1SHW - chains A and B; structure by X-ray diffraction, 2.20 A resolution.

[Chain A]
Protein: Ephrin-A5
From: Mus musculus
Reference sequence: O08543 (EFA5_MOUSE); residues 32-169 here correspond to UniProt positions 88-225 (UniProt number = residue number + 56)
Amino-acid sequence (138 residues; numbered 32 to 170; 1 number in that range is skipped by the numbering (no residue carries it; nothing is unmodelled there); the number before each row is that of its first residue):
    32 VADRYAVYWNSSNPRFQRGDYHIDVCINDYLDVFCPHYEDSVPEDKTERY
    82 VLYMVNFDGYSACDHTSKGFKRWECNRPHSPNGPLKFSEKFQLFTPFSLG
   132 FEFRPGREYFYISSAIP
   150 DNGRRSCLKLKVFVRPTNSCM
Disulfides: Cys57-Cys169, Cys66-Cys106, Cys94-Cys156
Covalent attachments: N-acetylglucosamine (NAG) linked to Asn41
Metal / ion sites: Zn2+: His53, Asp55, Asp89

[Chain B]
Protein: Ephrin type-B receptor 2
From: Mus musculus
Reference sequence: P54763 (EPB2_MOUSE); residues 227-407 here correspond to UniProt positions 27-207 (UniProt number = residue number - 200)
Amino-acid sequence (181 residues; numbered 227 to 407; the number before each row is that of its first residue):
   227 VEETLMDSTTATAELGWMVHPPSGWEEVSGYDENMNTIRTYQVCNVFESS
   277 QNNWLRTKFIRRRGAHRIHVEMKFSVRDCSSIPSVPGSCKETFNLYYYEA
   327 DFDLATKTFPNWMENPWVKVDTIAADESFSQVDLGGRVMKINTEVRSFGP
   377 VSRNGFYLAFQDYGGCMSLIAVRVFYRKCPR
Disulfides: Cys270-Cys392, Cys305-Cys315

[How chain A and chain B interact]
Contacting residue pairs (22; chain A residue first):
  Tyr61(A) with Glu252(B), hydrogen bond
  Lys121(A) with Glu252(B), salt bridge
  Gln123(A) with Gln268(B)
  Leu124(A) with Phe273(B), hydrophobic
  Phe125(A) with Cys270(B); Phe273(B), hydrophobic; Arg303(B); Ile308(B), hydrophobic; Pro309(B)
  Thr126(A) with Arg303(B); Phe355(B)
  Pro127(A) with Gln268(B); Ser301(B); Phe355(B); Cys392(B); Met393(B); Ser394(B)
  Phe128(A) with Ser301(B); Phe355(B); Ile396(B), hydrophobic
  Ser129(A) with Phe355(B)
  Glu133(A) with Arg303(B), salt bridge
Other interface residues (no listed pair), chain A (11 interface residues in all): Leu130
Other interface residues (no listed pair), chain B (17 interface residues in all): Tyr257, Val269, Arg363, Ile367

[Overview]
The interface between chain A and chain B involves 11 residues on one side and 17 on the other, with 1
hydrogen bond and 2 salt bridges. Polar contacts include Lys121(A)-Glu252(B), Glu133(A)-Arg303(B) and
Tyr61(A)-Glu252(B). N-acetylglucosamine is covalently linked to Asn41(A).
Here chain A is Ephrin-A5 and chain B is Ephrin type-B receptor 2, both from Mus musculus. Entry 1SHW (EphB2 /
EphrinA5 Complex Structure) was determined by X-ray diffraction.
